Entry 8XKU (electron microscopy, 3.20 A resolution); this record covers chains I and J of the 17 polymer chains in the assembly.

[Chain I (and J)]
Name: Malate dehydrogenase, chloroplastic
Source organism: Arabidopsis thaliana
Notes: EC 1.1.1.37; chain J of this document is another copy of the same molecule, construct and numbering; everything in this record applies to it too
UniProtKB: Q9SN86 (MDHP_ARATH); numbering as in UniProt (aligned over 1-403)
Amino-acid sequence (403 residues; each row starts with the number of its first residue):
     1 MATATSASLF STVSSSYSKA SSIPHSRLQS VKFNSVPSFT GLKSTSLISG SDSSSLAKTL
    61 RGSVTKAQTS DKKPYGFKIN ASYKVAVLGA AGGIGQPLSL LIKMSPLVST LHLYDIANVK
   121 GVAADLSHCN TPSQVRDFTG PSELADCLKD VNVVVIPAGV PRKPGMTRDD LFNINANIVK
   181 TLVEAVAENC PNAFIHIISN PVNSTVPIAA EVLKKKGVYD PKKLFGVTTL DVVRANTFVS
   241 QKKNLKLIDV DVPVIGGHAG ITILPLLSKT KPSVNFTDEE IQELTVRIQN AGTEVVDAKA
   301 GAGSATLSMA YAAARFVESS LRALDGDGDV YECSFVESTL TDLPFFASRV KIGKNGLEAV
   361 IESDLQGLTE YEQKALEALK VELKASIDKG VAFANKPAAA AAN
Unresolved in the structure: 1-81, 399-403
Curated features (UniProtKB/Swiss-Prot):
  - active site: His258 (Proton acceptor)
  - binding site (NAD(+)): Gly89 to Gly95, Asp115, Asn175, Ile198 to Asn200, Met309
  - binding site (substrate): Arg162, Arg168, Asn200, Arg234

[Chain I / chain J interface]
Residue-residue contacts - 56 pairs, chain I then chain J:
  Leu101(I) - Met104(J)  hydrophobic
  Met104(I) - Leu101(J)  hydrophobic
  Met104(I) - Tyr311(J)  hydrophobic
  Gly121(I) - Lys299(J)
  Ala124(I) - Val295(J)  hydrophobic
  Asp125(I) - Val295(J)
  Asp125(I) - Lys299(J)  salt bridge
  Asp125(I) - Ala305(J)
  Asp125(I) - Thr306(J)  hydrogen bond (side chain-backbone)
  Asp125(I) - Ser308(J)
  Leu126(I) - Leu307(J)  hydrophobic
  Ser127(I) - Thr237(J)
  Ser127(I) - Gln241(J)
  His128(I) - Val233(J)
  His128(I) - Arg234(J)
  His128(I) - Thr237(J)  hydrogen bond (backbone-side chain)
  His128(I) - Phe238(J)
  His128(I) - Val295(J)
  Cys129(I) - Val233(J)  hydrophobic
  Cys129(I) - Thr237(J)  hydrogen bond (backbone-side chain)
  Asn130(I) - Val233(J)
  Asn130(I) - Thr237(J)  hydrogen bond (backbone-side chain)
  Asn130(I) - Leu247(J)
  Asn130(I) - Tyr311(J)  hydrogen bond
  Thr131(I) - Leu247(J)
  Pro132(I) - Leu247(J)
  Val233(I) - His128(J)
  Val233(I) - Cys129(J)  hydrophobic
  Val233(I) - Asn130(J)
  Arg234(I) - His128(J)
  Thr237(I) - Ser127(J)
  Thr237(I) - His128(J)  hydrogen bond (side chain-backbone)
  Thr237(I) - Cys129(J)  hydrogen bond (side chain-backbone)
  Thr237(I) - Asn130(J)  hydrogen bond (side chain-backbone)
  Leu247(I) - Asn130(J)
  Leu247(I) - Thr131(J)
  Leu247(I) - Pro132(J)
  Ala291(I) - His128(J)
  Val295(I) - Ala124(J)
  Val295(I) - Asp125(J)
  Val295(I) - His128(J)
  Ala298(I) - Lys120(J)
  Ala298(I) - Ala124(J)  hydrophobic
  Lys299(I) - Gly121(J)
  Lys299(I) - Asp125(J)  salt bridge
  Ala305(I) - Asp125(J)
  Thr306(I) - Asp125(J)  hydrogen bond (backbone-side chain)
  Leu307(I) - Leu100(J)  hydrophobic
  Leu307(I) - Val122(J)  hydrophobic
  Leu307(I) - Asp125(J)
  Leu307(I) - Leu126(J)  hydrophobic
  Ser308(I) - Asp125(J)  hydrogen bond (side chain-backbone)
  Ser308(I) - His128(J)
  Ser308(I) - Cys129(J)
  Tyr311(I) - Met104(J)  hydrophobic
  Tyr311(I) - Asn130(J)  hydrogen bond
Other interface residues (no listed pair), chain I (35 interface residues in all): Gln96, Pro97, Leu100, Lys120, Val122, Asn236, Phe238, Gln241, Glu294, Ser304
Other interface residues (no listed pair), chain J (34 interface residues in all): Gln96, Gln134, Asn236, Ala291, Ala298, Arg315

[Summary]
35 residues of chain I face 34 of chain J across their interface; the contacts include 11 hydrogen bonds and 2
salt bridges. Polar pairs include Asp125(I)-Lys299(J), Asp125(I)-Thr306(J) and His128(I)-Thr237(J).
Both chains are Malate dehydrogenase, chloroplastic (Arabidopsis thaliana). Entry 8XKU (Cryo-EM structure of
the Ycf2-FtsHi motor complex from Arabidopsis in ATP-bound state) was determined by electron microscopy
together with 8Z9Y and 8XKV from the same study.
